PDB entry 3TNO | X-ray diffraction, 1.65 A resolution | chains A and B

[Chain A (and B)]
Molecule: Transaldolase
From: Francisella tularensis subsp. tularensis
Notes: EC 2.2.1.2; chain B of this document is another copy of the same molecule, construct and numbering; everything in this record applies to it too
Reference sequence: Q5NFX0 (Q5NFX0_FRATT); numbering as in UniProt (aligned over 1-321)
Chain sequence (345 residues; numbered -23 to 321; the number before each row is that of its first residue; numbers below 1 keep their minus sign (Met-23 is residue -23)):
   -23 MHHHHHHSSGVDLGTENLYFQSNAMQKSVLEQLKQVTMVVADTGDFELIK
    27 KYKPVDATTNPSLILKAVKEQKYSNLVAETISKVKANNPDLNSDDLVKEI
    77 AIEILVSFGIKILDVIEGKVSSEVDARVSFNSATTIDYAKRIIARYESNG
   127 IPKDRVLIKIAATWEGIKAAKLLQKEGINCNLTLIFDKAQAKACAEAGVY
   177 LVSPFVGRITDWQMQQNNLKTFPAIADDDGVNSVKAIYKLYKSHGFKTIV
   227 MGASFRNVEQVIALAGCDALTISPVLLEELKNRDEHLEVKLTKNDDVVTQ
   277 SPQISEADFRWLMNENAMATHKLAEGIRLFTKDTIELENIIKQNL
Disordered / not traced: -23 to 1 (chain B: -23 to 0, 271-274)
Covalent attachments: D-altro-hept-2-ulose 7-phosphate (I22) linked to Lys135
Construct notes: expression tag (-23 to 0)
Ligand contacts: D-altro-hept-2-ulose 7-phosphate (I22): Asp18, Thr34, Thr35, Asn36, Leu39, Asn157, Thr159, Ser179, Phe181, Arg184, Met227, Ala229, Ser230, Phe231, Arg232, Thr247, Phe306
From the paper describing this entry:
  - binding site for D-altro-hept-2-ulose 7-phosphate: Lys135, Ser230
  - conformationally variable residues: Arg232
  - catalytic residues: Lys135, Thr159 (proposed by the authors, not directly observed)

[Chain A / chain B interface]
Pairs across the interface (30; chain A residue first):
  Ala102(A) with Trp287(B)
  Arg103(A) with Trp287(B)
  Phe106(A) with Ala283(B); Arg286(B); Trp287(B), hydrophobic; Asn290(B)
  Asn107(A) with Ala283(B)
  Glu141(A) with Arg286(B), salt bridge
  Ala283(A) with Phe106(B)
  Arg286(A) with Phe106(B); Glu141(B), salt bridge; Arg286(B)
  Trp287(A) with Ala102(B); Arg103(B); Phe106(B), hydrophobic; Ile303(B), hydrophobic; Thr307(B)
  Asn290(A) with Phe106(B); Ala300(B), hydrogen bond (side chain-backbone); Ile303(B); Arg304(B), hydrogen bond (backbone-side chain)
  Glu291(A) with Arg304(B)
  Ala293(A) with Arg304(B)
  Ala300(A) with Asn290(B), hydrogen bond (backbone-side chain)
  Ile303(A) with Trp287(B), hydrophobic; Asn290(B)
  Arg304(A) with Asn290(B), hydrogen bond (side chain-backbone); Glu291(B); Ala293(B)
  Thr307(A) with Trp287(B)
Also at the interface, not in a pair above, chain A (17 interface residues in all): Glu282, Thr296
Also at the interface, not in a pair above, chain B (17 interface residues in all): Asn107, Glu282, Thr296

[Overview]
The chain A/chain B interface involves 17 residues from each chain, with 4 hydrogen bonds and 2 salt bridges.
Among the polar pairs are Glu141(A)-Arg286(B), Asn290(A)-Ala300(B) and Asn290(A)-Arg304(B).
D-altro-hept-2-ulose 7-phosphate is covalently linked to Lys135(A). From the paper: catalytic residues
Lys135(A) and Thr159(A); a binding site for D-altro-hept-2-ulose 7-phosphate at Lys135(A) and Ser230(A).
Chain A and chain B are both Transaldolase (Francisella tularensis subsp. tularensis); the structure, 1.65
Angstrom Resolution Crystal Structure of Transaldolase B (TalA) from Francisella tularensis in Covalent
Complex with ..., was determined by X-ray diffraction together with 4E0C, 3TK7, 3TKF and 3TE9 from the same
study.
